PDB entry 5UHN | X-ray diffraction, 2.91 A resolution | chain A

# Chain A
Protein: Fibroblast growth factor receptor 2
Source organism: Homo sapiens
Notes: EC 2.7.10.1
UniProtKB: P21802 (FGFR2_HUMAN), isoform P21802-15; residues 458-768 here correspond to UniProt positions 342-652 (UniProt number = residue number - 116)
Chain sequence (324 residues; numbered 445 to 768; the number before each row is that of its first residue):
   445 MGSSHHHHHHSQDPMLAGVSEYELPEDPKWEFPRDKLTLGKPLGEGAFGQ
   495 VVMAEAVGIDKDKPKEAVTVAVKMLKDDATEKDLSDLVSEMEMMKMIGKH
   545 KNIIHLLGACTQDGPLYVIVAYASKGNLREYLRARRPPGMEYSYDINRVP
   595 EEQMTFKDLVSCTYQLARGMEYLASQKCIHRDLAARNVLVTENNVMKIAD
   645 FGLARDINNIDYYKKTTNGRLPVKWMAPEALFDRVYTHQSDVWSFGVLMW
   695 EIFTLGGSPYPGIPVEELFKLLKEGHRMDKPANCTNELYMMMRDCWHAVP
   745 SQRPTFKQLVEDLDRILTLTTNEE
Unresolved in the structure: 445-468, 581-594, 765-768
Construct notes: initiating methionine (445); expression tag (446-457); conflict Ala-491 (Cys375 in P21802); engineered mutation His-549 (Asn433 in P21802), Ala-565 (Glu449 in P21802)
Swiss-Prot annotation at these positions:
  - modified residue: Tyr-704 (Phosphotyrosine)
Ion coordination: Mg2+: Asn-631, Asp-644 (together with AMP-PCP)
Small-molecule neighbours: AMP-PCP (ACP; phosphomethylphosphonic acid adenylate ester): Leu-487, Gly-488, Glu-489, Gly-490, Ala-491, Val-495, Ala-515, Lys-517, Val-564, Ala-565, Tyr-566, Ala-567, Asn-571, Arg-630, Asn-631, Leu-633, Asp-644
Reported in the primary citation:
  - mutagenesis - M537I (3- to 19-fold), M537I/D650V, I547V, I547V/E565A, N549H/E565A, E565A/K659M, E565A/D650V, L617F, L617M, L617V, D650A (3- to 19-fold), D650I (3- to 19-fold), D650L (3- to 19-fold), D650V (3- to 19-fold): increased catalytic activity
  - mutagenesis - M537A, M540A, D650G: decreased catalytic activity
  - disease-associated variants - I547V, L617F: increased catalytic activity (citing earlier work)
  - post-translational modification sites: Tyr-657 (citing earlier work)
  - catalytic residues: Asp-626 (citing earlier work)
  - allosteric site: Lys-641 (citing earlier work)
  - allosteric site: Met-537, Met-540, Ile-541, Ile-547, Leu-617, Phe-645, Asp-650 (proposed by the authors, not directly observed)

# In short
Chain A binds AMP-PCP. The Mg2+ site is built by Asn-631 and Asp-644. The paper reports the catalytic residue
Asp-626; M537I, M537I/D650V and I547V, among others, increase catalytic activity; 17 substitutions were tested
in all.
Chain A is Fibroblast growth factor receptor 2 (Homo sapiens); the structure, Crystal Structure of the
Tyrosine Kinase Domain of FGF Receptor 2 harboring a N549H/E565A Double Gain-of-Function ..., was determined
by X-ray diffraction together with 5UGL, 5UGX and 5UI0 from the same study.
